PDB entry 2NPA | X-ray diffraction, 2.30 A resolution | chains A and B

[Chain A]
Protein: Peroxisome proliferator-activated receptor alpha
Source organism: Homo sapiens
Notes: fragment: ligand binding domain
Reference sequence: Q07869 (PPARA_HUMAN); residue numbers follow UniProt; this construct covers 199-468
Chain sequence (270 residues; numbered 199 to 468; the number before each row is that of its first residue):
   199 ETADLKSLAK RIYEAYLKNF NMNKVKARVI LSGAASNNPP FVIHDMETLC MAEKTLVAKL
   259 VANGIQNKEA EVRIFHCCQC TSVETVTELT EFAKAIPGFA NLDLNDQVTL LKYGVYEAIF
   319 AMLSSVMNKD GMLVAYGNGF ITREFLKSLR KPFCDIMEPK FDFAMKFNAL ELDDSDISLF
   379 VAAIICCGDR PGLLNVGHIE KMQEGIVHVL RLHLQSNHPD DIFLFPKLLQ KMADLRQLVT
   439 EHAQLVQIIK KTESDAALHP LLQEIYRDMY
Not modelled in the structure: 468
Sequence notes: conflict Ala-232 (Lys in Q07869)
Residues lining bound ligands: MMB ((2R,3E)-2-{4-[(5-methyl-2-phenyl-1,3-oxazol-4-yl)methoxy]benzyl}-3-(propoxyimino)butanoic acid): Leu-247, Leu-254, Ile-272, Phe-273, Cys-275, Cys-276, Gln-277, Thr-279, Ser-280, Tyr-314, Phe-318, Leu-321, Met-330, Leu-331, Val-332, Ile-339, Leu-344, Leu-347, Phe-351, Ile-354, Met-355, His-440, Val-444, Leu-460, Tyr-464
Curated features (UniProtKB/Swiss-Prot):
  - binding site (indeglitazar): Ser-280, Tyr-314, Tyr-464
  - site: Leu-433 (Essential for heterodimerization with RXRA)
  - mutagenesis: Asp-304 (D304A: Reduced heterodimerization with RXRA. Reduced DNA binding), Leu-370 (L370R: Abolishes heterodimerization with RXRA. No DNA binding), Leu-391 (L391R: Abolishes heterodimerization with RXRA. No DNA binding), Leu-422 (L422R: No effect on heterodimerization with RXRA nor on DNA binding and transactivation activity), Ala-431 (A431T: No effect on heterodimerization with RXRA nor on DNA binding), Leu-433 (L433R: Abolishes heterodimerization with RXRA, DNA binding and transactivation activity)

[Chain B]
Protein: SRC- peptide from Nuclear receptor coactivator 1
Reference sequence: Q2T9G5 (Q2T9G5_HUMAN); residue numbers follow UniProt; this construct covers 683-697
Chain sequence (15 residues; each row starts with the number of its first residue):
   683 LTERHKILHR LLQEG

[How chain A and chain B interact]
Residue-residue contacts (29; chain A residue first):
  Thr-288(A) / Leu-690(B)
  Thr-288(A) / Leu-693(B)
  Thr-288(A) / Leu-694(B)
  Glu-289(A) / Leu-693(B)
  Glu-289(A) / Gly-697(B)
  Lys-292(A) / Leu-693(B)  hydrogen bond (side chain-backbone)
  Lys-292(A) / Leu-694(B)
  Lys-292(A) / Glu-696(B)
  Lys-292(A) / Gly-697(B)
  Phe-297(A) / Leu-694(B)  hydrophobic
  Leu-302(A) / Gln-695(B)
  Asn-303(A) / Leu-683(B)
  Asn-303(A) / Thr-684(B)
  Asn-303(A) / Glu-685(B)
  Gln-305(A) / Leu-694(B)
  Val-306(A) / Glu-685(B)
  Val-306(A) / His-687(B)
  Val-306(A) / Leu-694(B)  hydrophobic
  Leu-309(A) / Leu-694(B)  hydrophobic
  Lys-310(A) / His-687(B)
  Pro-458(A) / Ile-689(B)  hydrophobic
  Leu-459(A) / Ile-689(B)
  Glu-462(A) / Arg-686(B)
  Glu-462(A) / His-687(B)  hydrogen bond (backbone-side chain)
  Glu-462(A) / Lys-688(B)  salt bridge
  Glu-462(A) / Ile-689(B)  hydrogen bond (side chain-backbone)
  Glu-462(A) / Leu-690(B)  hydrogen bond (side chain-backbone)
  Arg-465(A) / Arg-686(B)
  Asp-466(A) / Arg-686(B)  salt bridge
Other interface residues (no listed pair), chain A (18 interface residues in all): Val-284, Thr-285, Thr-307
Other interface residues (no listed pair), chain B (14 interface residues in all): His-691

[In short]
18 residues of chain A face 14 of chain B across their interface, with 4 hydrogen bonds and 2 salt bridges.
Polar contacts include Glu-462(A)/Lys-688(B), Asp-466(A)/Arg-686(B) and Lys-292(A)/Leu-693(B). Ligands of
chain A: compound MMB.
Chain A is Peroxisome proliferator-activated receptor alpha (Homo sapiens) and chain B is SRC- peptide from
Nuclear receptor coactivator 1; the structure, the crystal structure of the human PPARaplpha ligand binding
domain in complex with a a-hydroxyimino phenylpropanoic ..., was determined by X-ray diffraction.
